5DNM - chains G and I of the 10 polymer chains in the assembly; structure by X-ray diffraction, 2.81 A resolution.

# Chain G
Name: Histone H2A
Organism: Xenopus laevis
UniProtKB: Q6AZJ8 (Q6AZJ8_XENLA); aligned to UniProt positions 2-129 over residues 1-128 (the alignment contains insertions or deletions, so no single offset holds)
Sequence (128 residues; row label = number of the first residue in the row):
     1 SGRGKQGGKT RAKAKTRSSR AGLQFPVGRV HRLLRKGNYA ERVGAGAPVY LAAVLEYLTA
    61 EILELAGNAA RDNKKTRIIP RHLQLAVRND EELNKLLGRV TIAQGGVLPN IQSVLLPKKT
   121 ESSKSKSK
Unresolved in the structure: 1-13, 120-128
Metal / ion sites: Ru ion: Glu61, Glu64
Residues lining bound ligands: RAX (dichloro[(1,2,3,4,5,6-eta)-6-methylbenzene]1,3,5-triaza-7lambda~5~-phosphatricyclo[3.3.1.1~3,7~]dec-7-ylruthenium): Tyr57, Ala60, Glu61, Glu64
Reported in the primary citation:
  - RAX coordination: Glu61, Glu64

# Chain I
Molecule: 145-nt DNA strand
Sequence (145 nucleotides; numbered -72 to 72; the number before each row is that of its first residue; numbers below 1 keep their minus sign (DA-72 is residue -72)):
   -72 ATCAATATCC ACCTGCAGAT ACTACCAAAA GTGTATTTGG AAACTGCTCC ATCAAAAGGC
   -12 ATGTTCAGCT GAATCAGCTG AACATGCCTT TTGATGGAGC AGTTTCCAAA TACACTTTTG
    48 GTAGTATCTG CAGGTGGATA TTGAT

# How chain G and chain I interact
Contacting residue pairs - 15 pairs, chain G then chain I:
  Arg29(G) - DG47(I)  phosphate contact
  Arg29(G) - DG48(I)  salt bridge to the phosphate
  Arg35(G) - DT38(I)  salt bridge to the phosphate
  Arg42(G) - DA37(I)  hydrogen bond to the sugar
  Arg42(G) - DT38(I)  phosphate contact
  Val43(G) - DA37(I)  sugar contact
  Val43(G) - DT38(I)  hydrogen bond to the phosphate
  Gly44(G) - DA37(I)  phosphate contact
  Ala45(G) - DA37(I)  hydrogen bond to the phosphate
  Lys75(G) - DC58(I)  phosphate contact
  Lys75(G) - DA59(I)  salt bridge to the phosphate
  Thr76(G) - DG57(I)  sugar contact
  Thr76(G) - DC58(I)  hydrogen bond to the phosphate
  Arg77(G) - DG57(I)  hydrogen bond to the sugar
  Arg77(G) - DC58(I)  hydrogen bond to the phosphate
Interface residues without a listed pair, chain G (12 interface residues in all): Ala14, Thr16, Glu41
Interface residues without a listed pair, chain I (10 interface residues in all): DT44, DT45, DT46

# Overview
12 residues of chain G and 10 residues of chain I are in contact; the contacts include 6 hydrogen bonds and 3
salt bridges. Polar contacts include Arg42(G)-DA37(I), Arg77(G)-DG57(I) and Val43(G)-DT38(I). Bound to chain
G: compound RAX. The Ru ion site is built by Glu61(G) and Glu64(G). The paper reports RAX coordination by
Glu61(G) and Glu64(G).
Here chain G is Histone H2A (Xenopus laevis) and chain I is a 145-nt DNA strand. Entry 5DNM (Nucleosome core
particle containing adducts of ruthenium(II)-toluene PTA complex) was determined by X-ray diffraction (same
publication as 5DNN).
